5JW4 - chains F and R of the 12 polymer chains in the assembly; structure by X-ray diffraction, 3.70 A resolution.

# Chain F
Molecule: Hemagglutinin
From: Influenza A virus
UniProt: Q6DQ34 (Q6DQ34_9INFA); residues 1-162 here correspond to UniProt positions 347-508 (UniProt number = residue number + 346)
Sequence (162 residues; row label = number of the first residue in the row):
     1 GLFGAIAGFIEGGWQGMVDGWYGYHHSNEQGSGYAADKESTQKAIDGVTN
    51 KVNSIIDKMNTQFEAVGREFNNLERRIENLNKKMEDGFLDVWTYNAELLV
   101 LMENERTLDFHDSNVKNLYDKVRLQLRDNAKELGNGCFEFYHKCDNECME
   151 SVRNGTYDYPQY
Disulfide bonds: Cys144-Cys148
Covalently attached groups: N-acetylglucosamine (NAG) linked to Asn154

# Chain R
Molecule: MEDI8852 light chain
From: Homo sapiens
Sequence (210 residues; row label = number of the first residue in the row):
     1 DIQMTQSPSSLSASVGDRVTITCRTSQSLSSYTHWYQQKPGKAPKLLIYA
    51 ASSRGSGVPSRFSGSGSGTDFTLTISSLQPEDFATYYCQQSRTFGQGTKV
   101 EIKRTVAAPSVFIFPPSDEQLKSGTASVVCLLNNFYPREAKVQWKVDNAL
   151 QSGNSQESVTEQDSKDSTYSLSSTLTLSKADYEKHKVYACEVTHQGLSSP
   201 VTKSFNRGEC
Disordered / not traced: 1-3, 114-129, 143-156, 173-189, 197-200, 203-210
Disulfide bonds: Cys23-Cys88, Cys130-Cys190

# How chain F and chain R interact
Contacting residue pairs (13; chain F residue first):
  Asp19(F) with Tyr32(R), hydrogen bond (backbone-side chain); Arg92(R), salt bridge
  Gly20(F) with Tyr32(R)
  Lys38(F) with Leu29(R); Tyr32(R); Ser91(R), hydrogen bond
  Glu39(F) with Gln27(R), hydrogen bond
  Thr41(F) with Tyr32(R)
  Gln42(F) with Leu29(R); Ser30(R), hydrogen bond; Ser31(R), hydrogen bond (side chain-backbone)
  Ile45(F) with Ser31(R)
  Asp46(F) with Ser30(R)

# Summary
8 residues of chain F and 7 residues of chain R are in contact; the contacts include 5 hydrogen bonds and 1
salt bridge. Polar pairs include Asp19(F)-Arg92(R), Asp19(F)-Tyr32(R) and Lys38(F)-Ser91(R). Covalently linked
N-acetylglucosamine: at Asn154(F).
Chain F is Hemagglutinin (Influenza A virus) and chain R is MEDI8852 light chain (Homo sapiens); the
structure, Structure of MEDI8852 Fab Fragment in Complex with H5 HA, was determined by X-ray diffraction
together with 5JW3 and 5JW5 from the same study.
